8XOP - chains L and Z of the 28 polymer chains in the assembly; structure by electron microscopy, 2.80 A resolution.

[Chain L]
Protein: ATP-dependent Clp protease proteolytic subunit
Organism: Streptomyces hawaiiensis
Notes: EC 3.4.21.92
UniProt: A0A5B9BIX9 (A0A5B9BIX9_9ACTN); residue numbers follow UniProt; this construct covers 52-235
Sequence (220 residues; numbered 16 to 235; the number before each row is that of its first residue):
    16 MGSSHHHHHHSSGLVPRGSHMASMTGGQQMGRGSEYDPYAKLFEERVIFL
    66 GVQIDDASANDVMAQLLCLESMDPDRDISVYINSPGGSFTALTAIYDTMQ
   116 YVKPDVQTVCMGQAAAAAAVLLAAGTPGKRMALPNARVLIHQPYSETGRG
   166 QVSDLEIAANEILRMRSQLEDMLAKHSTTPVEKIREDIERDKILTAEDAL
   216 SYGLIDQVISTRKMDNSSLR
Not modelled in the structure: 16-50, 227-235
Construct notes: initiating methionine (16); expression tag (17-51); engineered mutation Ala-131 (Ser in A0A5B9BIX9)
What the authors report for this chain:
  - binding site for ADEP1: Ser-94, Tyr-96
  - binding site for ADEP1: Tyr-116
  - mutagenesis - S131A: decreased catalytic activity

[Chain Z]
Protein: ADEP1
Sequence (7 residues; each row starts with the number of its first residue):
     1 XFSPAAX
Modified residues: OTT ((2E,4E,6E)-octa-2,4,6-trienoic acid) at position 1; Ala-5 (N-methyl-L-alanine; MAA); MP8 ((4R)-4-methyl-L-proline) at position 7
Glycans and other covalent adducts: covalent link Ser-3/MP8_7

[How chain L and chain Z interact]
Residue-residue contacts (12; chain L residue first):
  Lys-56(L) / OTT_1(Z)
  Leu-57(L) / OTT_1(Z)
  Glu-60(L) / OTT_1(Z)
  Ser-94(L) / MP8_7(Z)
  Tyr-96(L) / Phe-2(Z)  hydrogen bond (side chain-backbone)
  Tyr-96(L) / Ala-6(Z)  hydrogen bond (side chain-backbone)
  Tyr-96(L) / MP8_7(Z)
  Gln-122(L) / Ala-5(Z)
  Gln-122(L) / Ala-6(Z)
  Gln-122(L) / MP8_7(Z)
  Leu-148(L) / Phe-2(Z)  hydrophobic
  Ile-224(L) / Phe-2(Z)  hydrophobic
Other interface residues (no listed pair), chain L (11 interface residues in all): Val-62, Val-124, Met-146

[Overview]
Chain L and chain Z form an interface of 11 and 5 residues respectively, with 2 hydrogen bonds. Polar contacts
include Tyr-96(L)/Phe-2(Z) and Tyr-96(L)/Ala-6(Z). From the paper: a binding site for ADEP1 at Ser-94(L),
Tyr-96(L) and Tyr-116(L); S131A of chain L reduces catalytic activity.
Chain L is ATP-dependent Clp protease proteolytic subunit (Streptomyces hawaiiensis) and chain Z is ADEP1; the
structure, Cryo-EM structure of ClpP1P2 in complex with ADEP1 from Streptomyces hawaiiensis, was determined by
electron microscopy, deposited together with 8XN4, 8XON and 8XOO.
